PDB entry 3IYP | electron microscopy, 7.20 A resolution (low resolution: residue-level contacts below are approximate; hydrogen-bond / salt-bridge calls are withheld) | chains A and C of the 5 polymer chains in the assembly

# Chain A
Molecule: Capsid protein
From: Human echovirus 7
UniProtKB: Q9QP24 (Q9QP24_9ENTO); numbering as in UniProt (aligned over 1-292)
Sequence (292 residues; each row starts with the number of its first residue):
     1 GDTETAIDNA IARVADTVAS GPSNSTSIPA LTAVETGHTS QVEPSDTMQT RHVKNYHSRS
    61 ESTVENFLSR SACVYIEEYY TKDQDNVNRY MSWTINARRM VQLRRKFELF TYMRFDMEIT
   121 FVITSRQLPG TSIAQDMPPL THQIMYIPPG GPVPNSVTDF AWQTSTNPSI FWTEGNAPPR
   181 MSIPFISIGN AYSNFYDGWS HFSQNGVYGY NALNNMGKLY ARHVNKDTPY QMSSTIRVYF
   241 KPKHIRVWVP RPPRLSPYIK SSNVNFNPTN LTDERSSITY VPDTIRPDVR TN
Unresolved in the structure: 1-10, 288-292

# Chain C
Molecule: Polyprotein
From: Human echovirus 7
UniProtKB: Q6W9E5 (Q6W9E5_9ENTO); residues 1-260 here correspond to UniProt positions 71-330 (UniProt number = residue number + 70)
Sequence (260 residues; row label = number of the first residue in the row):
     1 PSAEECGYSD RVRSLTLGNS TITTQESANV VVGYGRWPEY LRDDEATAED QPTQPDVATC
    61 RFYTLESVQW EKNSAGWWWK FPEALKDMGL FGQNMLYHYL GRAGYTIHVQ CNASKFHQGC
   121 LLVVCVPEAE MGCSQTDKEV AAMNLTKGEA AHKFEPTKTN GEHTVQSIVC NAGMGVGVGN
   181 LTIYPHQWIN LRTNNCATIV MPYVNSVPMD NMFRHYNFTL MVIPFAPLDY AAQASEYVPV
   241 TVTIAPMCAE YNGLRLAYQQ
Unresolved in the structure: 1-8

# How chain A and chain C interact
Contacting residue pairs (99; chain A residue first):
  Val34(A) - Trp188(C)
  Glu35(A) - Gln187(C)
  Glu35(A) - Trp188(C)
  Glu35(A) - Asn190(C)
  Glu35(A) - Thr193(C)
  Glu35(A) - Asn194(C)
  Thr36(A) - Ala28(C)
  Thr36(A) - Val31(C)
  Thr36(A) - Gln187(C)
  Gly37(A) - His186(C)
  Thr111(A) - Glu128(C)
  Tyr112(A) - Glu128(C)
  Tyr112(A) - Val204(C)
  Tyr112(A) - Asn205(C)
  Tyr112(A) - Ser206(C)
  Asn190(A) - Ser206(C)
  Asn190(A) - Pro208(C)
  Ala191(A) - Ser206(C)
  Phe195(A) - Glu128(C)
  Phe195(A) - Glu130(C)
  Tyr196(A) - Glu128(C)
  Tyr196(A) - Glu130(C)
  Tyr196(A) - Arg214(C)
  Tyr196(A) - His215(C)
  Asp197(A) - Lys80(C)
  Asp197(A) - Glu128(C)
  Asp197(A) - Ala129(C)
  Asp197(A) - Glu130(C)
  Asp197(A) - His215(C)
  Asp197(A) - Tyr216(C)
  Asp197(A) - Thr219(C)
  Gly198(A) - Arg214(C)
  Trp199(A) - Val140(C)
  Trp199(A) - Ala142(C)
  Trp199(A) - Leu145(C)
  Trp199(A) - Arg214(C)
  Trp199(A) - Tyr216(C)
  Ser200(A) - Arg214(C)
  His201(A) - Arg214(C)
  Phe202(A) - Tyr99(C)
  Phe202(A) - Asn211(C)
  Phe202(A) - Arg214(C)
  Phe202(A) - Tyr258(C)
  Ser203(A) - Tyr258(C)
  Gln204(A) - Glu83(C)
  Gln204(A) - Ala142(C)
  Gln204(A) - Phe213(C)
  Gln204(A) - Tyr216(C)
  Tyr208(A) - Glu130(C)
  Tyr208(A) - Met131(C)
  Tyr208(A) - Leu145(C)
  Gly209(A) - Glu130(C)
  Tyr210(A) - Glu130(C)
  Val249(A) - Tyr34(C)
  Val249(A) - Val204(C)
  Pro250(A) - Ile183(C)
  Pro250(A) - Tyr184(C)
  Arg251(A) - Pro127(C)
  Arg251(A) - Glu128(C)
  Arg251(A) - Ile183(C)
  Arg251(A) - Tyr184(C)
  Pro252(A) - Val176(C)
  Pro252(A) - Asn180(C)
  Pro252(A) - Ile183(C)
  Pro252(A) - Tyr184(C)
  Pro253(A) - Val176(C)
  Arg254(A) - Met174(C)
  Arg254(A) - Gly175(C)
  Leu255(A) - Asn171(C)
  Leu255(A) - Gly175(C)
  Leu255(A) - Val176(C)
  Leu255(A) - Gly177(C)
  Ser256(A) - Asn171(C)
  Ser256(A) - Gly175(C)
  Ile259(A) - Thr136(C)
  Lys260(A) - Thr136(C)
  Lys260(A) - Asp137(C)
  Asn263(A) - Glu139(C)
  Val264(A) - Glu130(C)
  Val264(A) - Met131(C)
  Val264(A) - Gly132(C)
  Asn265(A) - Gly132(C)
  Asn265(A) - Cys133(C)
  Asn265(A) - Thr136(C)
  Asn265(A) - Lys138(C)
  Phe266(A) - Thr136(C)
  Phe266(A) - Gln166(C)
  Phe266(A) - Asn171(C)
  Phe266(A) - Gly173(C)
  Phe266(A) - Met174(C)
  Phe266(A) - Gly175(C)
  Asn267(A) - Thr136(C)
  Asn267(A) - Asn171(C)
  Pro268(A) - Lys158(C)
  Pro268(A) - Gln166(C)
  Pro268(A) - Ile168(C)
  Pro268(A) - Asn171(C)
  Thr269(A) - Asn171(C)
  Leu271(A) - Cys170(C)
Other interface residues (no listed pair), chain A (42 interface residues in all): Arg98, Gly189, Ser193
Other interface residues (no listed pair), chain C (56 interface residues in all): Asn29, Val126, Ala141, Thr146, Leu181, Val207

# In short
42 residues of chain A face 56 of chain C across their interface.
Here chain A is Capsid protein and chain C is Polyprotein, both from Human echovirus 7. Entry 3IYP (The
Interaction of Decay-accelerating Factor with Echovirus 7) was determined by electron microscopy together with
2X5I from the same study.
